5F99 - chains E and J of the 10 polymer chains in the assembly; structure by X-ray diffraction, 2.63 A resolution.

== Chain E ==
Name: Histone H3.2
From: Xenopus laevis
Notes: engineered mutation(s): C110A
UniProt: P84233 (H32_XENLA); residues 1-135 here correspond to UniProt positions 2-136 (UniProt number = residue number + 1)
Amino-acid sequence (135 residues; each row starts with the number of its first residue):
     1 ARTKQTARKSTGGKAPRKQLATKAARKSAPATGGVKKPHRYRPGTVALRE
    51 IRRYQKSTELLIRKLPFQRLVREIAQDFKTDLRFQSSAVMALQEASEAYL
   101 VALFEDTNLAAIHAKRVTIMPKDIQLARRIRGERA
Unresolved in the structure: 1-36
Sequence notes: conflict Ala102 (Gly103 in P84233), Ala110 (Cys111 in P84233)
Bound ions: Mg2+: Asp77 (shared with 1 residue of chain D)
UniProt features mapped onto this chain:
  - modified residue: Arg2 (Asymmetric dimethylarginine), Thr3 (Phosphothreonine), Lys4 (Allysine), Gln5 (5-glutamyl dopamine), Thr6 (Phosphothreonine), Arg8 (Citrulline), Lys9 (N6,N6,N6-trimethyllysine), Ser10 (ADP-ribosylserine), Thr11 (Phosphothreonine), Lys14 (N6-(2-hydroxyisobutyryl)lysine), Arg17 (Asymmetric dimethylarginine), Lys18 (N6-(2-hydroxyisobutyryl)lysine), Lys23 (N6-(2-hydroxyisobutyryl)lysine), Arg26 (Citrulline), Lys27 (N6,N6,N6-trimethyllysine), Ser28 (ADP-ribosylserine), Lys36 (N6,N6,N6-trimethyllysine), Lys37 (N6-methyllysine), Tyr41 (Phosphotyrosine), Lys56 (N6,N6,N6-trimethyllysine) and 8 more in UniProt
What the authors report for this chain:
  - binding site for the 147-nt DNA strand: Arg40

== Chain J ==
Molecule: 147-nt DNA strand
From: Mouse mammary tumor virus
Sequence (147 nucleotides; row label = number of the first residue in the row; numbers below 1 keep their minus sign (DA-73 is residue -73)):
   -73 ATCAAAACTGTGCCGCAGTCGGCCGACCTGAGGGTCGCCGGGGTCTGCGG
   -23 GGGGACCCTCTGGAAAGTGAAGGATAAGTGACGAGCGGAGACGGGATGGC
    27 GAACAGACACAAACACACAAGAGGTGAATGTTAGGACTGTTGCAGAT

== Interface between chain E and chain J ==
Residue-residue contacts (26):
  Arg40(E) with DG71(J), phosphate contact
  Tyr41(E) with DA70(J), phosphate contact; DG71(J), phosphate contact
  Arg42(E) with DG-5(J), phosphate contact; DG71(J), salt bridge to the phosphate
  Pro43(E) with DG-5(J), sugar contact
  Thr45(E) with DA70(J), phosphate contact; DG71(J), hydrogen bond to the phosphate
  Arg63(E) with DC-14(J), hydrogen bond to the phosphate; DT-13(J), phosphate contact
  Arg72(E) with DG-23(J), salt bridge to the phosphate; DG-22(J), salt bridge to the phosphate
  Arg83(E) with DG-25(J), base contact; DG-24(J), hydrogen bond to the sugar; DG-23(J), phosphate contact
  Phe84(E) with DG-24(J), sugar contact; DG-23(J), hydrogen bond to the phosphate
  Gln85(E) with DG-24(J), phosphate contact
  Ser86(E) with DG-24(J), hydrogen bond to the phosphate
  Arg116(E) with DA-3(J), phosphate contact; DG-2(J), phosphate contact
  Val117(E) with DA-4(J), phosphate contact; DA-3(J), hydrogen bond to the phosphate
  Thr118(E) with DA-4(J), hydrogen bond to the phosphate; DA-3(J), hydrogen bond to the phosphate
  Met120(E) with DG-2(J), phosphate contact
Other interface residues (no listed pair), chain E (18 interface residues in all): His39, Leu82, Lys115
Other interface residues (no listed pair), chain J (15 interface residues in all): DA-8, DT-6, DA72

== Overview ==
The interface between chain E and chain J involves 18 residues on one side and 15 on the other, with 8
hydrogen bonds and 3 salt bridges. Among the polar pairs are Arg83(E)-DG-24(J), Thr45(E)-DG71(J) and
Arg63(E)-DC-14(J). From the paper: a binding site for the 147-nt DNA strand at Arg40(E).
Chain E is Histone H3.2 (Xenopus laevis) and chain J is a 147-nt DNA strand (Mouse mammary tumor virus); the
structure, X-ray Structure of the MMTV-A Nucleosome Core Particle, was determined by X-ray diffraction.
